PDB entry 7NMF | X-ray diffraction, 2.98 A resolution | chains D and E of the 5 polymer chains in the assembly

== Chain D ==
Molecule: Human T-cell Receptor 4C6, alpha Chain
Source organism: Homo sapiens
Chain sequence (194 residues; row label = number of the first residue in the row):
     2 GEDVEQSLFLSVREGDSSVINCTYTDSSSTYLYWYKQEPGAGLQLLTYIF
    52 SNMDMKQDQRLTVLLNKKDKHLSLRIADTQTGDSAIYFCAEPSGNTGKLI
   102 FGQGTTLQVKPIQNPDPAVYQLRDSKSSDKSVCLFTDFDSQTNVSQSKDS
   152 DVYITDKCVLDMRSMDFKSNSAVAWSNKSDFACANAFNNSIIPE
Cystine bridges: Cys23-Cys90, Cys134-Cys184

== Chain E ==
Molecule: Human T-cell Receptor 4C6, beta Chain
Source organism: Homo sapiens
Chain sequence (240 residues; numbered 3 to 242; the number before each row is that of its first residue):
     3 TGVSQDPRHKITKRGQNVTFRCDPISEHNRLYWYRQTLGQGPEFLTYFQN
    53 EAQLEKSRLLSDRFSAERPKGSFSTLEIQRTEQGDSAMYLCASSLHHEQY
   103 FGPGTRLTVTEDLKNVFPPEVAVFEPSEAEISHTQKATLVCLATGFYPDH
   153 VELSWWVNGKEVHSGVCTDPQPLKEQPALNDSRYALSSRLRVSATFWQDP
   203 RNHFRCQVQFYGLSENDEWTQDRAKPVTQIVSAEAWGRAD
Cystine bridges: Cys24-Cys93, Cys143-Cys208

== Interface between chain D and chain E ==
Inter-chain disulfides: Cys159(D)-Cys169(E)
Pairs across the interface - 88 pairs, chain D then chain E:
  Tyr32(D) with His99(E)
  Tyr34(D) with His99(E), hydrogen bond (side chain-backbone); Glu100(E), hydrogen bond (side chain-backbone); Gln101(E)
  Tyr36(D) with Gln101(E), hydrogen bond (side chain-backbone); Phe103(E), hydrophobic
  Gln38(D) with Gln38(E), hydrogen bond
  Pro40(D) with Pro172(E)
  Ala42(D) with Pro105(E)
  Leu44(D) with Phe103(E)
  Leu46(D) with Gln101(E)
  Tyr49(D) with His99(E); Glu100(E), hydrogen bond
  Phe51(D) with His99(E)
  Phe89(D) with Gln38(E); Gln42(E); Gly43(E)
  Thr97(D) with Tyr49(E); Glu57(E), hydrogen bond
  Gly98(D) with Tyr34(E); Gln101(E), hydrogen bond (backbone-side chain)
  Lys99(D) with Tyr34(E); Tyr36(E); Phe46(E); Glu57(E), salt bridge
  Leu100(D) with Tyr36(E), hydrogen bond (backbone-side chain); Gln101(E)
  Phe102(D) with Pro44(E); Phe103(E), hydrophobic
  Gly103(D) with Gly43(E)
  Gln104(D) with Gly41(E); Gln42(E); Gly43(E)
  Asp117(D) with His135(E), salt bridge
  Tyr121(D) with Ser129(E); Ala131(E), hydrophobic; Glu132(E); His135(E)
  Gln122(D) with Ser129(E)
  Leu123(D) with Phe126(E); Glu127(E); Pro128(E), hydrophobic; Thr140(E)
  Arg124(D) with Phe126(E); Glu127(E), salt bridge; Arg240(E)
  Asp125(D) with Val125(E); Phe126(E)
  Ser126(D) with Val125(E), hydrogen bond (backbone-backbone); Glu127(E); Glu236(E), hydrogen bond (side chain-backbone)
  Lys127(D) with Glu236(E)
  Lys131(D) with Phe126(E)
  Ser132(D) with Phe126(E)
  Val133(D) with Phe126(E), hydrophobic; Leu144(E), hydrophobic
  Leu135(D) with Thr140(E)
  Thr137(D) with Arg193(E), hydrogen bond
  Asp138(D) with Arg193(E), salt bridge
  Tyr154(D) with Glu177(E)
  Ile155(D) with Leu175(E)
  Thr156(D) with Asp171(E); Ser189(E)
  Asp157(D) with Asp171(E); Arg191(E)
  Cys159(D) with Cys169(E), disulfide; Thr170(E); Arg191(E)
  Val160(D) with Cys169(E)
  Leu161(D) with Gly167(E); Val168(E); Cys169(E); Arg191(E); Arg193(E)
  Asp162(D) with Ser166(E), hydrogen bond (backbone-side chain); Gly167(E), hydrogen bond (backbone-backbone)
  Met163(D) with Lys138(E); Arg193(E); Val194(E); Ser195(E)
  Arg164(D) with Ser166(E)
  Met166(D) with Lys138(E)
  Phe168(D) with Lys138(E)
  Ser170(D) with Arg193(E), hydrogen bond
  Ser172(D) with Arg191(E), hydrogen bond (backbone-side chain)
  Ala173(D) with Arg191(E)
  Trp176(D) with Leu144(E), hydrophobic; Ala187(E), hydrophobic
Also at the interface, not in a pair above, chain D (50 interface residues in all): Gln147, Val174
Also at the interface, not in a pair above, chain E (53 interface residues in all): Met90, Leu92, Tyr102, Gly104, Ala124, Thr136, Leu141, Val142, Thr146, Ala237

== Summary ==
50 residues of chain D face 53 of chain E across their interface, with 1 disulfide bond, 15 hydrogen bonds and
4 salt bridges. Among the polar pairs are Lys99(D)-Glu57(E), Asp117(D)-His135(E) and Arg124(D)-Glu127(E).
Chain D is Human T-cell Receptor 4C6, alpha Chain and chain E is Human T-cell Receptor 4C6, beta Chain, both
from Homo sapiens; the structure, Human MHC Class I, A24 Allele presenting QLPRLFPLL, Complex with 4C6 TCR,
monoclinic form, was determined by X-ray diffraction.
